PDB entry 6NK7 | electron microscopy, 4.99 A resolution (low resolution: residue-level contacts below are approximate; hydrogen-bond / salt-bridge calls are withheld) | chains G and K of the 17 polymer chains in the assembly

[Chain G]
Protein: E2 glycoprotein
From: Chikungunya virus
Notes: EC 3.4.21.90
UniProtKB: Q88628 (Q88628_CHIKV); residues 5-423 here correspond to UniProt positions 330-748 (UniProt number = residue number + 325)
Chain sequence (419 residues; row label = number of the first residue in the row):
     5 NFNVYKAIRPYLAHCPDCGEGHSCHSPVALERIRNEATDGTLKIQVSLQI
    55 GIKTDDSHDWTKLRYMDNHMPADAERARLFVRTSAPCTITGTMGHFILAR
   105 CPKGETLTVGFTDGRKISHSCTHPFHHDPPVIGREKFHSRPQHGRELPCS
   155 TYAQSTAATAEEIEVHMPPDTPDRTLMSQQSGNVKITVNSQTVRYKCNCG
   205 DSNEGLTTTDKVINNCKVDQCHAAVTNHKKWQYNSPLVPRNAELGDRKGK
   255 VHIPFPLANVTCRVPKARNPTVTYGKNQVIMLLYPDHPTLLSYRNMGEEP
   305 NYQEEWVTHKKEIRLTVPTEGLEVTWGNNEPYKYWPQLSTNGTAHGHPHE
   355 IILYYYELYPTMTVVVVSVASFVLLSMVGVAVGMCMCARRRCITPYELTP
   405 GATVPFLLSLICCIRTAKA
Disulfide bonds: Cys22-Cys28, Cys91-Cys105

[Chain K]
Protein: Capsid protein
From: Chikungunya virus
Notes: EC 3.4.21.90
UniProtKB: Q88628 (Q88628_CHIKV); residues 111-261 here = UniProt positions 111-261
Chain sequence (151 residues; row label = number of the first residue in the row):
   111 NDCIFEVKHEGKVTGYACLVGDKVMKPAHVKGTIDNADLAKLAFKRSSKY
   161 DLECAQIPVHMKSDASKFTHEKPEGYYNWHHGAVQYSGGRFTIPTGAGKP
   211 GDSGRPIFDNKGRVVAIVLGGANEGARTALSVVTWNKDIVTKITPEGAEE
   261 W

[Chain G / chain K interface]
Residue-residue contacts (28; chain G residue first):
  Thr398(G) with Tyr160(K)
  Pro399(G) with Ile249(K)
  Tyr400(G) with Lys133(K); Asp248(K); Ile249(K); Val250(K)
  Glu401(G) with Lys133(K); Tyr160(K); Cys164(K); Val250(K)
  Leu402(G) with Lys133(K); Met135(K); Leu162(K); Glu163(K); Cys164(K); Val250(K)
  Thr403(G) with Lys133(K); Asp248(K); Ile249(K); Val250(K)
  Pro404(G) with Val130(K); Lys177(K); Phe178(K)
  Gly405(G) with Phe178(K); Asp248(K)
  Ala406(G) with Asp132(K); Lys133(K)
  Thr407(G) with Asp248(K)
Interface residues without a listed pair, chain K (15 interface residues in all): Ser157, Lys159

[In short]
Chain G and chain K form an interface of 10 and 15 residues respectively.
Chain G is E2 glycoprotein and chain K is Capsid protein, both from Chikungunya virus; the structure, Electron
Cryo-Microscopy of Chikungunya in Complex with Mouse Mxra8 Receptor, was determined by electron microscopy
(same publication as 6NK3, 6NK5 and 6NK6).
